7BPR - chain A; structure by X-ray diffraction, 1.95 A resolution.

# Chain A
Name: Testis-expressed protein 101
From: Homo sapiens
UniProtKB: Q9BY14 (TX101_HUMAN); residue numbers follow UniProt; this construct covers 26-222
Chain sequence (209 residues; each row starts with the number of its first residue):
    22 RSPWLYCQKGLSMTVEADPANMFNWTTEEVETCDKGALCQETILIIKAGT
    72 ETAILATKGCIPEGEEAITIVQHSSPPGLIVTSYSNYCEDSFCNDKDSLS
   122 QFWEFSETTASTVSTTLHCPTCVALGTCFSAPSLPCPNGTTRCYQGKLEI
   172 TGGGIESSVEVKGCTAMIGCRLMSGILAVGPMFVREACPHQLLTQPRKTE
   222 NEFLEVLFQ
Disordered / not traced: 22-25, 129-134, 212-230
Sequence notes: expression tag (22-25, 223-230)
Disulfide bonds: Cys28-Cys60, Cys54-Cys81, Cys109-Cys114, Cys140-Cys164, Cys143-Cys149, Cys157-Cys185, Cys191-Cys209
Glycans and other covalent adducts: N-acetylglucosamine (NAG) linked to Asn159
Small-molecule neighbours:
  - platinum (ii) ion (PT), molecule 1: Cys54, Asp55, Ala58, Cys81, Ile82, Pro83
  - platinum (ii) ion (PT), molecule 2: Ala69, Gly70, Gly99, Leu100, Gly184, Cys185

# Summary
Bound to chain A: platinum (ii) ion. Covalently linked N-acetylglucosamine: at Asn159.
Chain A is Testis-expressed protein 101 (Homo sapiens); the structure, Crystal structure of human TEX101, was
determined by X-ray diffraction together with 7BPS from the same study.
